PDB entry 9C6G | electron microscopy, 4.26 A resolution (low resolution: residue-level contacts below are approximate; hydrogen-bond / salt-bridge calls are withheld) | chains 3 and 9 of the 12 polymer chains in the assembly

# Chain 3 (and 9)
Name: DNA replication licensing factor MCM3
Source organism: Homo sapiens
Notes: EC 3.6.4.12; chain 9 of this document is another copy of the same molecule, construct and numbering; everything in this record applies to it too
Reference sequence: P25205 (MCM3_HUMAN); residues 1-808 here = UniProt positions 1-808
Sequence (808 residues; each row starts with the number of its first residue):
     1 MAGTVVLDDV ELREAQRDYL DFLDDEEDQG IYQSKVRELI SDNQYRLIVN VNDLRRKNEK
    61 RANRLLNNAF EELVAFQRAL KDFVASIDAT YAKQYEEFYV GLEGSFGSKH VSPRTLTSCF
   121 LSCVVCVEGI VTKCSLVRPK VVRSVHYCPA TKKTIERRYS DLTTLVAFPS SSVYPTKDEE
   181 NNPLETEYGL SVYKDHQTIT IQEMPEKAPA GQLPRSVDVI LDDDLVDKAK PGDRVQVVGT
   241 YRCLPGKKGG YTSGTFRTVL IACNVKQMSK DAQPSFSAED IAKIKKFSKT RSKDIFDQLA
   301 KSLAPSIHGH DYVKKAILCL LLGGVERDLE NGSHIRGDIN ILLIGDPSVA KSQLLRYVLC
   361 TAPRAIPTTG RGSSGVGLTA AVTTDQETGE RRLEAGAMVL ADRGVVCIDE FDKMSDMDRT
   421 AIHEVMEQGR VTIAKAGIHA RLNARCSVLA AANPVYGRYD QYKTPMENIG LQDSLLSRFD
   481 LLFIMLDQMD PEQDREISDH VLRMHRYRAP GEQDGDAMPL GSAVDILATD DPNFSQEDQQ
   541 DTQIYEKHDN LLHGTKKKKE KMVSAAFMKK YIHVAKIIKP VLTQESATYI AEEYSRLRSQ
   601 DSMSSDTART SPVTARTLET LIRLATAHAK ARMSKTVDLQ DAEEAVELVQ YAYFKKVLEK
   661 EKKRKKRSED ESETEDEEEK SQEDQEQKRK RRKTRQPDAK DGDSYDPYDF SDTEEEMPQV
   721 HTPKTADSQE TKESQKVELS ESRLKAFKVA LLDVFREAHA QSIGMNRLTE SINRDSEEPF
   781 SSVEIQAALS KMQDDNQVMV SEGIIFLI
Not modelled in the structure: 1, 160-172, 246-253, 272-278, 386-390, 509-563, 604-611, 655-808
Curated features (UniProtKB/Swiss-Prot):
  - motif: Ser-477 to Asp-480 (Arginine finger)
  - binding site (ADP): Gln-353, Leu-393, Glu-394, Ala-395, Ala-397
  - binding site (ATP): Ala-523, Arg-664
  - modified residue: Ala-2 (N-acetylalanine), Ser-160 (Phosphoserine), Ser-275 (Phosphoserine), Lys-293 (N6-acetyllysine), Ser-535 (Phosphoserine), Lys-547 (N6-acetyllysine), Ser-611 (Phosphoserine), Ser-668 (Phosphoserine), Ser-672 (Phosphoserine), Thr-674 (Phosphothreonine), Ser-681 (Phosphoserine), Tyr-708 (Phosphotyrosine), Ser-711 (Phosphoserine), Thr-713 (Phosphothreonine), Thr-722 (Phosphothreonine), Thr-725 (Phosphothreonine), Ser-728 (Phosphoserine), Ser-734 (Phosphoserine)
  - mutagenesis: Ser-535 (S535A: 50% reduction in phosphorylation by ATM or ATR)

# Chain 3 / chain 9 interface
Contacting residue pairs (17; chain 3 residue first):
  Val-6(3) with Lys-153(9)
  Leu-7(3) with Thr-154(9); Glu-156(9)
  Asp-9(3) with Lys-152(9)
  Val-10(3) with Lys-152(9)
  Glu-11(3) with Thr-151(9); Lys-152(9)
  Thr-151(3) with Glu-11(9)
  Lys-152(3) with Asp-9(9); Val-10(9)
  Lys-153(3) with Val-6(9); Asp-9(9)
  Thr-154(3) with Val-5(9); Val-6(9); Leu-7(9)
  Glu-156(3) with Val-5(9); Leu-7(9)
Also at the interface, not in a pair above, chain 3 (13 interface residues in all): Asp-8, Ile-155, Arg-157
Also at the interface, not in a pair above, chain 9 (13 interface residues in all): Thr-4, Ala-150

# Summary
Chain 3 and chain 9 each contribute 13 residues to their interface. UniProt lists 5 ADP-binding residues,
ATP-binding residues Ala-523(3) and Arg-664(3) and one mutagenesis site on chain 3.
Chain 3 and chain 9 are both DNA replication licensing factor MCM3 (Homo sapiens); the structure, Mcm double
hexamer from human, was determined by electron microscopy.
